5EZY - chains D and E of the 6 polymer chains in the assembly; structure by X-ray diffraction, 2.05 A resolution.

# Chain D
Name: Tubulin beta-2B chain
Organism: Bos taurus
UniProtKB: Q6B856 (TBB2B_BOVIN); the author numbering skips numbers that UniProt does not, so the offset changes along the chain: 1-42 = UniProt 1-42; 45-360 = UniProt 43-358; 369-455 = UniProt 359-445
Sequence (445 residues; row label = number of the first residue in the row; note: 10 numbers in that range are skipped by the numbering (no residue carries them; nothing is unmodelled there)):
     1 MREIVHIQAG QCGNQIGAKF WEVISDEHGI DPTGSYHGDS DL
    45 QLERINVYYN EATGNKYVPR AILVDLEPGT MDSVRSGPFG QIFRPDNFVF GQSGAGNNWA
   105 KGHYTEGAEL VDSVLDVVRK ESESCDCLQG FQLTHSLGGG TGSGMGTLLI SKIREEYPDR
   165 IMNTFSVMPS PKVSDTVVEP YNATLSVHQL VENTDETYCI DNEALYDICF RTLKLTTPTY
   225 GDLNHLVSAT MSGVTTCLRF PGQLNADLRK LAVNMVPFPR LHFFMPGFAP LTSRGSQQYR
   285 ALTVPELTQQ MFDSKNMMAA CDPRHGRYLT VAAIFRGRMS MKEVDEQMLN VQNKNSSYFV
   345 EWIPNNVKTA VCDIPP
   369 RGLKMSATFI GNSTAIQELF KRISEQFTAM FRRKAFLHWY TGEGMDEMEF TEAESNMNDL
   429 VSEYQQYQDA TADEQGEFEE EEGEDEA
Disordered / not traced: 442-455
Glycans and other covalent adducts: taccalonolide AJ (TAJ) linked to Asp226
Small-molecule neighbours:
  - GTP (guanosine-5'-triphosphate): Ala9, Gly10, Gln11, Cys12, Gln15, Ile16, Asp69, Gly98, Ala99, Gly100, Asn101, Asn102, Ser140, Gly142, Gly143, Gly144, Thr145, Gly146, Val171, Pro173, Val177, Ser178, Glu183, Asn206, Leu209, Tyr224, Leu227, Asn228
  - taccalonolide AJ (TAJ): Lys19, Leu217, Leu219, Thr223, Gly225, His229, Leu230, Leu275, Thr276, Ser277, Arg278, Gln282, Gly370, Leu371
Curated features (UniProtKB/Swiss-Prot):
  - motif: Met1 to Ile4 (MREI motif)
  - binding site (GTP): Gln11, Glu71, Ser140, Gly144, Thr145, Gly146, Asn206, Asn228
  - binding site (Mg(2+)): Glu71
  - modified residue: Ser40 (Phosphoserine), Thr57 (Phosphothreonine), Lys60 (N6-acetyllysine), Ser174 (Phosphoserine), Thr287 (Phosphothreonine), Thr292 (Phosphothreonine), Arg320 (Omega-N-methylarginine), Glu448 (5-glutamyl polyglutamate)
  - cross-link (Glycyl lysine isopeptide (Lys-Gly)): Lys60 (interchain with G-Cter in ubiquitin), Lys326 (interchain with G-Cter in ubiquitin)
From the paper describing this entry:
  - binding site for taccalonolide AJ: Lys19, Asp226, His229, Thr276, Arg278
  - conformationally variable residues: Asp179

# Chain E
Name: Stathmin-4
Organism: Rattus norvegicus
UniProtKB: P63043 (STMN4_RAT); residues 5-145 here correspond to UniProt positions 49-189 (UniProt number = residue number + 44)
Sequence (143 residues; numbered 3 to 145; the number before each row is that of its first residue):
     3 MADMEVIELN KCTSGQSFEV ILKPPSFDGV PEFNASLPRR RDPSLEEIQK KLEAAEERRK
    63 YQEAELLKHL AEKREHEREV IQKAIEENNN FIKMAKEKLA QKMESNKENR EAHLAAMLER
   123 LQEKDKHAEE VRKNKELKEE ASR
Disordered / not traced: 3-5, 29-43, 142-145
Construct notes: cloning artifact (3-4)
Curated features (UniProtKB/Swiss-Prot):
  - modified residue: Ser46 (Phosphoserine)

# How chain D and chain E interact
Residue-residue contacts (24):
  Tyr108(D) - His129(E)  hydrogen bond
  Tyr108(D) - Ala130(E)  hydrophobic
  Tyr108(D) - Val133(E)  hydrophobic
  Tyr108(D) - Arg134(E)  hydrogen bond (backbone-side chain)
  Ala112(D) - Arg134(E)
  Ser155(D) - Leu123(E)
  Ser155(D) - Lys126(E)
  Lys156(D) - Asp127(E)  salt bridge
  Arg158(D) - Leu123(E)
  Glu159(D) - Leu120(E)
  Glu159(D) - Leu123(E)
  Pro162(D) - Met119(E)
  Gln193(D) - Lys126(E)  hydrogen bond
  Asn197(D) - Leu123(E)
  Asn197(D) - Lys126(E)
  Thr409(D) - Lys140(E)  hydrogen bond (backbone-side chain)
  Gly410(D) - Lys137(E)
  Glu411(D) - Val133(E)
  Glu411(D) - Lys137(E)  salt bridge
  Gly412(D) - Val133(E)
  Gly412(D) - Asn136(E)
  Gly412(D) - Lys137(E)
  Met413(D) - Val133(E)
  Glu417(D) - His129(E)  salt bridge
Interface residues without a listed pair, chain D (17 interface residues in all): Thr109, Asp163
Interface residues without a listed pair, chain E (15 interface residues in all): Arg112, Leu116, Gln124

# In short
17 residues of chain D and 15 residues of chain E are in contact; the contacts include 4 hydrogen bonds and 3
salt bridges. Polar contacts include Lys156(D)-Asp127(E), Glu411(D)-Lys137(E) and Glu417(D)-His129(E). Chain D
binds GTP. From the paper: a binding site for taccalonolide AJ at Lys19(D), Asp226(D) and His229(D) among
others; conformational variability at Asp179(D).
Here chain D is Tubulin beta-2B chain (Bos taurus) and chain E is Stathmin-4 (Rattus norvegicus). Entry 5EZY
(Crystal structure of T2R-TTL-taccalonolide AJ complex) was determined by X-ray diffraction.
